9CT0 - chains B and J of the 7 polymer chains in the assembly; structure by electron microscopy, 3.19 A resolution.

# Chain B
Protein: Gamma-aminobutyric acid receptor subunit alpha-1
Source organism: Homo sapiens
UniProtKB: P14867 (GBRA1_HUMAN); residues 1-429 here correspond to UniProt positions 28-456 (UniProt number = residue number + 27)
Amino-acid sequence (429 residues; each row starts with the number of its first residue):
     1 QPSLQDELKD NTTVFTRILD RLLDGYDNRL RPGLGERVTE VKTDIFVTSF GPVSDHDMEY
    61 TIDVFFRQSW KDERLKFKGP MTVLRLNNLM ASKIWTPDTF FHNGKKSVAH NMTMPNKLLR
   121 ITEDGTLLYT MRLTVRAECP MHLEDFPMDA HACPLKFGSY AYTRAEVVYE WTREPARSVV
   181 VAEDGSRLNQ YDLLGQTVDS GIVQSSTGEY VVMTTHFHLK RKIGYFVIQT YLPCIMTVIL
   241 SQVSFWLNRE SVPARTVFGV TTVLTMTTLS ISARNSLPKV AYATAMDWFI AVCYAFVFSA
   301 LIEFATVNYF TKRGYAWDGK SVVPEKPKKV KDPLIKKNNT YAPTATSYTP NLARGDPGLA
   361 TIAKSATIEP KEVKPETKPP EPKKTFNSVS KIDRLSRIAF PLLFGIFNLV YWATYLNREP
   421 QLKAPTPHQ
Not modelled in the structure: 1-9, 317-383, 419-429
Swiss-Prot annotation at these positions:
  - binding site (4-aminobutanoate): R67, T130
  - binding site (3alpha-hydroxy-5alpha-pregnan-11,20-dione): W246
  - glycosylation (N-linked (GlcNAc...) asparagine): N11, N111
Cystine bridges: C139-C153
Covalent attachments: glycan linked to N111
Residues lining bound ligands:
  - gamma-amino-butanoic acid (ABU): F65, R67, L118, T130
  - PIO ([(2R)-2-octanoyloxy-3-[oxidanyl-[(1R,2R,3S,4R,5R,6S)-2,3,6-tris(oxidanyl)-4,5-diphosphonooxy-cyclohexyl]oxy-phosphoryl]oxy-propyl] octanoate): R249, E303, T306, F310, K312, R313, N387, S388, S390, K391, I392, L395, S396, F400

# Chain J
Protein: IgG2b Fab_1F4 Heavy Chain
Source organism: Mus musculus
Amino-acid sequence (454 residues; numbered 1 to 454; the number before each row is that of its first residue):
     1 EVQLQQSGAE LVKPGASVKL SCTASGFNIK DTYMYWVKQR PEQGLEWIGR IDPANGDTKY
    61 DPKFQGKATI TTDTFSNTAY LQLSSLTSED TAVYYCARKG LRWAMDYWGQ GTSVTVSTAK
   121 TTPPSVYPLA PGCGDTTGSS VTLGCLVKGY FPESVTVTWN SGSLSSSVHT FPALLQSGLY
   181 TMSSSVTVPS STWPSQTVTC SVAHPASSTT VDKKLEPSGP ISTINPCPPC KECHKCPAPN
   241 LEGGPSVFIF PPNIKDVLMI SLTPKVTCVV VDVSEDDPDV QISWFVNNVE VHTAQTQTHR
   301 EDYNSTIRVV STLPIQHQDW MSGKEFKCKV NNKDLPSPIE RTISKIKGLV RAPQVYILPP
   361 PAEQLSRKDV SLTCLVVGFN PGDISVEWTS NGHTEENYKD TAPVLDSDGS YFIYSKLNMK
   421 TSKWEKTDSF SCNVRHEGLK NYYLKKTISR SPGK
Not modelled in the structure: 1, 118-454
Cystine bridges: C22-C96

# Interface between chain B and chain J
Pairs across the interface (10; chain B residue first):
  K42(B) - D31(J)  salt bridge
  E170(B) - L101(J)
  E170(B) - R102(J)  hydrogen bond (side chain-backbone)
  E170(B) - W103(J)
  W171(B) - W103(J)  hydrogen bond (backbone-side chain)
  T172(B) - Y33(J)  hydrogen bond (backbone-side chain)
  T172(B) - W103(J)
  R173(B) - W103(J)
  E174(B) - R50(J)  salt bridge
  R177(B) - R50(J)
Interface residues without a listed pair, chain B (11 interface residues in all): E40, K71, S200, I202
Interface residues without a listed pair, chain J (10 interface residues in all): N28, Y35, K59, K99

# Summary
11 residues of chain B and 10 residues of chain J are in contact, with 3 hydrogen bonds and 2 salt bridges.
Polar pairs include K42(B)-D31(J), E174(B)-R50(J) and E170(B)-R102(J). Chain B binds gamma-amino-butanoic acid
and compound PIO. Covalently linked N-acetylglucosamine: at N111(B).
Chain B is Gamma-aminobutyric acid receptor subunit alpha-1 (Homo sapiens) and chain J is IgG2b Fab_1F4 Heavy
Chain (Mus musculus); the structure, Native human GABAA receptor of beta2-alpha1-beta2-alpha2-gamma2 assembly,
was determined by electron microscopy, deposited together with 9CRS, 9CRV, 9CSB, 9CTJ, 9CTP, 9CTV and 6
further entries.
